PDB entry 1UXW | X-ray diffraction, 1.71 A resolution | chains A and C of the 3 polymer chains in the assembly

== Chain A ==
Name: HLA class I histocompatibility antigen B-27 alpha chain
Source organism: Homo sapiens
Notes: fragment: extracellular domain, residues 25-300
UniProt: P03989 (1B27_HUMAN); residues 1-276 here correspond to UniProt positions 25-300 (UniProt number = residue number + 24)
Chain sequence (276 residues; numbered 1 to 276; the number before each row is that of its first residue):
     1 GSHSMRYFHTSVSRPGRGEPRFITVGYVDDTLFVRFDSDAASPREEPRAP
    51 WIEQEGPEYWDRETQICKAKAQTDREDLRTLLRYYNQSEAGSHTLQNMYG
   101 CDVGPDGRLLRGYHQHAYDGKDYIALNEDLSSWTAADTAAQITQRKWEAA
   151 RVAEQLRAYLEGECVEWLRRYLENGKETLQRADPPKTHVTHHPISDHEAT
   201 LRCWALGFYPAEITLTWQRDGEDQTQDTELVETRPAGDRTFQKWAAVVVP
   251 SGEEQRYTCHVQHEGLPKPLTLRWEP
Cystine bridges: Cys101-Cys164, Cys203-Cys259
Differences from the reference sequence: conflict His116 (Asp140 in P03989)

== Chain C ==
Name: Gene terminal protein (membrane protein lmp-2A/lmp-2B)
Notes: fragment: transmembrane domain, residues 236-244
UniProt: P13285 (LMP2_EBV); residues 1-9 here correspond to UniProt positions 236-244 (UniProt number = residue number + 235)
Chain sequence (9 residues; each row starts with the number of its first residue):
     1 RRRWRRLTV
Reported in the primary citation:
  - conformationally variable residues (side-chain flip): Arg5

== How chain A and chain C interact ==
Pairs across the interface (45):
  Tyr7(A) with Arg1(C), hydrogen bond (side chain-backbone); Arg2(C)
  His9(A) with Arg2(C), hydrogen bond
  Thr24(A) with Arg2(C), hydrogen bond
  Glu45(A) with Arg2(C), salt bridge
  Tyr59(A) with Arg1(C)
  Arg62(A) with Arg1(C); Arg2(C), hydrogen bond (side chain-backbone); Trp4(C)
  Glu63(A) with Arg1(C); Arg2(C), salt bridge
  Gln65(A) with Trp4(C)
  Ile66(A) with Arg2(C); Arg3(C); Trp4(C), hydrophobic
  Cys67(A) with Arg2(C)
  Ala69(A) with Arg6(C)
  Gln72(A) with Arg6(C)
  Thr73(A) with Arg6(C); Leu7(C); Thr8(C)
  Asp77(A) with Leu7(C); Thr8(C); Val9(C), hydrogen bond (side chain-backbone)
  Thr80(A) with Val9(C)
  Tyr84(A) with Val9(C), hydrogen bond (side chain-backbone)
  Tyr99(A) with Arg2(C); Arg3(C), hydrogen bond (side chain-backbone)
  His114(A) with Leu7(C)
  Thr143(A) with Val9(C), hydrogen bond (side chain-backbone)
  Lys146(A) with Thr8(C), hydrogen bond; Val9(C), hydrogen bond (side chain-backbone)
  Trp147(A) with Leu7(C); Thr8(C), hydrogen bond (side chain-backbone); Val9(C), hydrophobic
  Val152(A) with Leu7(C), hydrophobic
  Gln155(A) with Arg3(C), hydrogen bond; Arg5(C)
  Leu156(A) with Arg3(C)
  Tyr159(A) with Arg1(C), hydrogen bond (side chain-backbone); Arg2(C); Arg3(C)
  Glu163(A) with Arg1(C), salt bridge
  Trp167(A) with Arg1(C)
  Tyr171(A) with Arg1(C), hydrogen bond (side chain-backbone)
Interface residues without a listed pair, chain A (35 interface residues in all): Met5, Val25, Val34, Glu76, Leu81, His116, Tyr123
The authors on this interface:
  - interface residues, chain C: Leu7(C)

== Summary ==
Chain A and chain C form an interface of 35 and 9 residues respectively; the contacts include 14 hydrogen
bonds and 3 salt bridges. Polar contacts include Glu45(A)-Arg2(C), Glu63(A)-Arg2(C) and Glu163(A)-Arg1(C). The
paper reports the interface residue Leu7(C); conformational variability at Arg5(C).
Here chain A is HLA class I histocompatibility antigen B-27 alpha chain (Homo sapiens) and chain C is Gene
terminal protein (membrane protein lmp-2A/lmp-2B). Entry 1UXW (Crystal structure of HLA-B*2709 complexed with
the latent membrane protein 2 peptide (LMP2) of epstein-barr virus) was determined by X-ray diffraction,
deposited together with 1UXS.
